PDB entry 2FW0 | X-ray diffraction, 1.55 A resolution | chain A

Chain A:
Protein: D-galactose-binding periplasmic protein
Source organism: Escherichia coli
UniProt: P0AEE5 (DGAL_ECOLI); residues 1-309 here correspond to UniProt positions 24-332 (UniProt number = residue number + 23)
Chain sequence (309 residues; numbered 1 to 309; the number before each row is that of its first residue):
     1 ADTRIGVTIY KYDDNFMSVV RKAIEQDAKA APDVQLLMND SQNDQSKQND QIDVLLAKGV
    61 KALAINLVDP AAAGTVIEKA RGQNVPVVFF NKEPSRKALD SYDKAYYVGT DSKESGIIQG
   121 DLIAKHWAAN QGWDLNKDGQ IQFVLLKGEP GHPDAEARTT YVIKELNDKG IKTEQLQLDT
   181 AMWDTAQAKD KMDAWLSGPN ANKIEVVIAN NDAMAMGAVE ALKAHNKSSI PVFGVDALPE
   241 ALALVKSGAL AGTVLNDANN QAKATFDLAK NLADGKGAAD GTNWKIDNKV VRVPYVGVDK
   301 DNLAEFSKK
Not modelled in the structure: 1, 307-309
Metal / ion sites: Na+ site 1: N15 (together with citric acid); Na+ site 2: T110, Y295; Ca2+: D134, N136, D138, Q140, Q142, E205; Na+ site 3: S228, I230
Residues lining bound ligands: malonic acid (MLA): K263, D267, G281, T282, N283, W284
Swiss-Prot annotation at these positions:
  - binding site (beta-D-galactose): D14, N91, H152, D154, R158, N211, D236, N256
  - binding site (beta-D-glucose): D14, N91, H152, D154, R158, N211, D236, N256
  - binding site (Ca(2+)): D134, N136, D138, Q140, Q142, E205
  - site: G74 (Interacts with membrane-bound trg signal transducer)
What the authors report for this chain:
  - binding site for citric acid: W183
  - Na+ coordination: N15
  - conformationally variable residues (loop rearrangement): G109 to D111, T253 to N256, V293 to V296
  - contacts within the chain: T110-V293 (hydrogen bond)

In short:
Chain A binds malonic acid. T110 and Y295 coordinate Na+ site 2. The Ca2+ site is built by D134, N136, D138,
Q140, Q142 and E205. UniProt lists 8 beta-D-galactose-binding residues, 8 beta-D-glucose-binding residues and
6 Ca2+-binding residues. The paper reports a binding site for citric acid at W183; Na+ coordination by N15.
Chain A is D-galactose-binding periplasmic protein (Escherichia coli); the structure, Apo Open Form of
Glucose/Galactose Binding Protein, was determined by X-ray diffraction, deposited together with 2FVY.
